PDB entry 9ITL | electron microscopy, 3.31 A resolution | chains T and U of the 26 polymer chains in the assembly

[Chain T]
Protein: ATP synthase subunit a
From: Chloroflexus aurantiacus J-10-fl
UniProt: A9WGT0 (A9WGT0_CHLAA); residue numbers follow UniProt; this construct covers 1-312
Sequence (312 residues; numbered 1 to 312; the number before each row is that of its first residue):
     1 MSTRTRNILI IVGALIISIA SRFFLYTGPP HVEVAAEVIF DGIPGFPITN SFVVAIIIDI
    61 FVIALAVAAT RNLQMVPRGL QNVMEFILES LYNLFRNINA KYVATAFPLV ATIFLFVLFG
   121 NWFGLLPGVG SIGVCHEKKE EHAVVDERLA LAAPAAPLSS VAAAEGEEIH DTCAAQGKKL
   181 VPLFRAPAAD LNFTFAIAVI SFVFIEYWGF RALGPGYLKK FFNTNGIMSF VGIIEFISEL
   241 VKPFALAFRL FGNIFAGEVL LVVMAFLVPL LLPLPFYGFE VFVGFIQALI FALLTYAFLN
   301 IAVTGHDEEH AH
Disordered / not traced: 1-30, 136-176, 305-312

[Chain U]
Protein: ATP synthase subunit b
From: Chloroflexus aurantiacus J-10-fl
UniProt: A9WGS8 (ATPF_CHLAA); residues 1-164 here = UniProt positions 1-164
Sequence (164 residues; numbered 1 to 164; the number before each row is that of its first residue):
     1 MEALGINPTL FIAQLINFLL LIFILRALLY RPVMNLLNER TRRIEESVRD AEKVREQLAN
    61 ARRDYEAEIA RARQEAAKIV AQAQERAKQQ EAEIIAQARR EAERLKEEAR AQAEQERIRM
   121 LSEAKSQIAD LVTLTASRVL GAELQARGHD ALIAESLAAL DRRN
Disordered / not traced: 1-7, 161-164

[Interface between chain T and chain U]
Contacting residue pairs (30; chain T residue first):
  Val76(T) with Thr41(U); Glu45(U); Val48(U), hydrophobic
  Pro77(T) with Thr41(U), hydrogen bond (backbone-side chain); Ile44(U)
  Arg78(T) with Thr41(U)
  Asn82(T) with Leu37(U), hydrogen bond (side chain-backbone); Arg40(U); Thr41(U)
  Val83(T) with Leu37(U), hydrophobic
  Glu85(T) with Arg40(U), salt bridge
  Phe86(T) with Leu36(U), hydrophobic; Arg40(U)
  Glu89(T) with Arg40(U), salt bridge
  Leu125(T) with Phe18(U)
  Leu126(T) with Phe18(U), hydrophobic
  Pro127(T) with Gln14(U); Leu15(U), hydrophobic; Phe18(U)
  Gly128(T) with Gln14(U), hydrogen bond (backbone-side chain)
  Val129(T) with Gln14(U)
  Ser131(T) with Leu10(U), hydrogen bond (side chain-backbone); Phe11(U), hydrogen bond (side chain-backbone); Gln14(U), hydrogen bond
  Ile132(T) with Phe11(U), hydrophobic
  Val134(T) with Pro8(U), hydrophobic
  Pro269(T) with Asn17(U)
  Leu270(T) with Ile16(U), hydrophobic
  Tyr277(T) with Phe18(U); Leu21(U), hydrophobic
Also at the interface, not in a pair above, chain T (25 interface residues in all): His31, Met75, Gly130, Lys179, Leu271, Pro273

[Overview]
25 residues of chain T face 16 of chain U across their interface; the contacts include 6 hydrogen bonds and 2
salt bridges. Polar contacts include Glu85(T)-Arg40(U), Glu89(T)-Arg40(U) and Pro77(T)-Thr41(U).
Here chain T is ATP synthase subunit a and chain U is ATP synthase subunit b, both from Chloroflexus
aurantiacus J-10-fl. Entry 9ITL (Chloroflexus aurantiacus ATP synthase, state 3) was determined by electron
microscopy, deposited together with 9ITJ, 9ITK, 9ITM, 9ITN, 9ITO, 9ITP and 11 further entries.
